PDB entry 6T9M | X-ray diffraction, 1.30 A resolution | chain AAA

# Chain AAA
Name: Peroxiredoxin
Source organism: Peptoclostridium difficile (strain 630)
Notes: EC 1.11.1.15
Reference sequence: Q18BV5 (Q18BV5_PEPD6); residue numbers follow UniProt; this construct covers 348-712
Sequence (386 residues; row label = number of the first residue in the row):
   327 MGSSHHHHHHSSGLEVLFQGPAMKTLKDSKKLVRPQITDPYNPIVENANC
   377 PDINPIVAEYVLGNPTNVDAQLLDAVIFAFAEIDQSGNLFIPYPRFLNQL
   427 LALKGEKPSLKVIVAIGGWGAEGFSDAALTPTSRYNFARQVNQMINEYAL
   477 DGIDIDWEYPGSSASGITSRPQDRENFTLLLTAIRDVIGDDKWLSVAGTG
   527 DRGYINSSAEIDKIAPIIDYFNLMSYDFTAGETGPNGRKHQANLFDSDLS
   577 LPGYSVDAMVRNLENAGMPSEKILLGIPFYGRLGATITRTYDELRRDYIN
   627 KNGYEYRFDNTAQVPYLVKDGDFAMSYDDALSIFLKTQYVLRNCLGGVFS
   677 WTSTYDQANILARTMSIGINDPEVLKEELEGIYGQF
Disordered / not traced: 327-362
Differences from the reference sequence: initiating methionine (327); expression tag (328-347)
Cystine bridges: Cys376-Cys670
Reported in the primary citation:
  - binding site for Peptide in active site: Trp445, Glu484, Tyr485, Asp553, Ala556, Tyr606, Arg608, Thr614, Thr616, Trp677, Tyr681
  - catalytic residues: Asp482, Glu484 (citing earlier work)
  - interface residues: Trp445, Glu484, Tyr485, Asp553, Tyr606, Arg608, Thr614, Thr616, Trp677, Tyr681

# In short
The paper reports catalytic residues Asp482 and Glu484; a binding site for Peptide in active site at Trp445,
Glu484 and Tyr485 among others.
Chain AAA is Peroxiredoxin (Peptoclostridium difficile (strain 630)); the structure, Crystal structure of the
Chitinase Domain of the Spore Coat Protein CotE from Clostridium difficile, was determined by X-ray
diffraction, deposited together with 6TSB.
